Entry 9J3Q (X-ray diffraction, 1.90 A resolution); this record covers chain A.

Chain A:
Molecule: Pigment epithelium-derived factor
Organism: Homo sapiens
UniProtKB: P36955 (PEDF_HUMAN); residue numbers follow UniProt; this construct covers 21-418
Sequence (398 residues; numbered 21 to 418; the number before each row is that of its first residue):
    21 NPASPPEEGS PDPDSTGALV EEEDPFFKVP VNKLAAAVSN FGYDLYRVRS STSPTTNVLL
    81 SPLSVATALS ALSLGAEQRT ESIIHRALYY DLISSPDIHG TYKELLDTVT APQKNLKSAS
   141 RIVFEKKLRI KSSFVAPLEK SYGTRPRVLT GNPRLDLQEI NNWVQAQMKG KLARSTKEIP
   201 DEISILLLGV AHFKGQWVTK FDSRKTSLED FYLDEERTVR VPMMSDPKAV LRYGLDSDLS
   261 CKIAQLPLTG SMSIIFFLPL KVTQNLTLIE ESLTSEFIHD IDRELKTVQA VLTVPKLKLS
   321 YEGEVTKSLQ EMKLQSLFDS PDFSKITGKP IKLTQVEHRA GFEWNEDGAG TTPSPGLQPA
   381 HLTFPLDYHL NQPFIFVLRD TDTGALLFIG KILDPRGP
Unresolved in the structure: 21-34, 373-378
Curated features (UniProtKB/Swiss-Prot):
  - region: T371 to T383 (O-glycosylated at one site)
  - modified residue (Phosphoserine): S24, S114, S227
  - glycosylation: N285 (N-linked (GlcNAc...) (complex) asparagine)
  - natural variant: T72 (T72M: Confirmed at protein level)
Ion coordination: Zn2+: D44, E236, H299
Small-molecule neighbours:
  - 2-(2-methoxyethoxy)ethanol (PG0), molecule 1: G37, D64, R106, A107, Y109
  - 2-(2-methoxyethoxy)ethanol (PG0), molecule 2: V40, E41, E42, K53, L112, S114
  - 2-(2-methoxyethoxy)ethanol (PG0), molecule 3: E41, E42, E43, D44
  - 2-(2-methoxyethoxy)ethanol (PG0), molecule 4: E42, D44, F47, K53, E296, H299, D300
  - 2-(2-methoxyethoxy)ethanol (PG0), molecule 5: E43, P45, R303
  - 2-(2-methoxyethoxy)ethanol (PG0), molecule 6: N60, Y63, D64, R67, Y109, L293, T294, E296
  - 2-(2-methoxyethoxy)ethanol (PG0), molecule 7: D64, R67, V68, E331, M332, K333
  - 2-(2-methoxyethoxy)ethanol (PG0), molecule 8: R67, E291, T294
  - 2-(2-methoxyethoxy)ethanol (PG0), molecule 9: P74, T75, Q284, N285, T287
  - 2-(2-methoxyethoxy)ethanol (PG0), molecule 10: T75, T76, L233, R237, Q284, L413, D414, G417, P418
  - 2-(2-methoxyethoxy)ethanol (PG0), molecule 11: S84, T87, L126, S138, A139, S140, Y162, G163, T164, W183, Q187
  - 2-(2-methoxyethoxy)ethanol (PG0), molecule 12: E97, R99, T100, I103, S336, S340, P341, D342
  - 2-(2-methoxyethoxy)ethanol (PG0), molecule 13: R99, S102, I103, R106, D111
  - 2-(2-methoxyethoxy)ethanol (PG0), molecule 14: E101, H105, S115, P116, D117, I118, H119
  - 2-(2-methoxyethoxy)ethanol (PG0), molecule 15: S102, H105, R106, Y110, D111, I113, S115
  - 2-(2-methoxyethoxy)ethanol (PG0), molecule 16: D117, H119, G120, K123, E124, K160, S161
  - 2-(2-methoxyethoxy)ethanol (PG0), molecule 17: K123, L126, D127, S138, A139, S161, Y162, G163, Q187
  - 2-(2-methoxyethoxy)ethanol (PG0), molecule 18: E124, D127, T128, A131, Q133
  - 2-(2-methoxyethoxy)ethanol (PG0), molecule 19: D127, T130, A131, P132
  - 2-(2-methoxyethoxy)ethanol (PG0), molecule 20: P132, Q133, N135, Q216, T269
  - 2-(2-methoxyethoxy)ethanol (PG0), molecule 21: E145, S204, K349, P350, I351, K352, T354
  - 2-(2-methoxyethoxy)ethanol (PG0), molecule 22: S152, S153, V155, A156
  - 2-(2-methoxyethoxy)ethanol (PG0), molecule 23: L169, G171, N172, P173, D176, I199, P200, D201
  - 2-(2-methoxyethoxy)ethanol (PG0), molecule 24: N172, P173, R174
  - 2-(2-methoxyethoxy)ethanol (PG0), molecule 25: Q185, A186, K189, G190
  - 2-(2-methoxyethoxy)ethanol (PG0), molecule 26: Q185, K189, G190, K191
  - 2-(2-methoxyethoxy)ethanol (PG0), molecule 27: G190, K191, L192, A193, H212, K318
  - 2-(2-methoxyethoxy)ethanol (PG0), molecule 28: K197, E322, G323, E324, E357
  - 2-(2-methoxyethoxy)ethanol (PG0), molecule 29: E198, I199, P200, E324, Q355
  - 2-(2-methoxyethoxy)ethanol (PG0), molecule 30: D222, R224, K225
  - 2-(2-methoxyethoxy)ethanol (PG0), molecule 31: K225, T226, S227, E229, M243, M244, S245, T313, H389
  - 2-(2-methoxyethoxy)ethanol (PG0), molecule 32: D230, Y232, T238, V239, R240
  - 2-(2-methoxyethoxy)ethanol (PG0), molecule 33: P242, K316, L317, K318, P415, R416
  - 2-(2-methoxyethoxy)ethanol (PG0), molecule 34: V250, T307, V308, Q309
  - 2-(2-methoxyethoxy)ethanol (PG0), molecule 35: V250, L251, R252, P267, T307
  - 2-(2-methoxyethoxy)ethanol (PG0), molecule 36: R252, D302, R303, K306
  - 2-(2-methoxyethoxy)ethanol (PG0), molecule 37: L255, S257, S260, L280
  - 2-(2-methoxyethoxy)ethanol (PG0), molecule 38: K262, L278, P279, L280, H389, N391, Q392
  - 2-(2-methoxyethoxy)ethanol (PG0), molecule 39: K318, L319, S320, G417, P418
  - 2-(2-methoxyethoxy)ethanol (PG0), molecule 40: T326, Q330, Q335, F338, T354
  - 2-(2-methoxyethoxy)ethanol (PG0), molecule 41: S340, P341, D342, S344, G348, K349, P350
  - 2-(2-methoxyethoxy)ethanol (PG0), molecule 42: G370, T371, T372
  - 2-(2-methoxyethoxy)ethanol (PG0), molecule 43: P379, A380, H381
From the paper describing this entry:
  - Zn2+ coordination: D44, E236, H299

In short:
Ligands of chain A: 43 copies of 2-(2-methoxyethoxy)ethanol. The Zn2+ site is built by D44, E236 and H299.
From the paper: Zn2+ coordination by D44, E236 and H299.
Chain A is Pigment epithelium-derived factor (Homo sapiens); the structure, Human Pigment Epithelium-Derived
Factor with Zinc Ion Crystallized in P22(1)2(1) Space Group, was determined by X-ray diffraction, deposited
together with 9J3P.
